Entry 5E4A (X-ray diffraction, 1.33 A resolution); this record covers chains A and B.

Chain A (and B):
Name: Transthyretin
Organism: Homo sapiens
Notes: chain B of this document is another copy of the same molecule, construct and numbering; everything in this record applies to it too
UniProtKB: P02766 (TTHY_HUMAN); residues -10 to 126 here correspond to UniProt positions 10-146 (UniProt number = residue number + 20)
Sequence (137 residues; numbered -10 to 126; the number before each row is that of its first residue; numbers below 1 keep their minus sign (Cys-10 is residue -10)):
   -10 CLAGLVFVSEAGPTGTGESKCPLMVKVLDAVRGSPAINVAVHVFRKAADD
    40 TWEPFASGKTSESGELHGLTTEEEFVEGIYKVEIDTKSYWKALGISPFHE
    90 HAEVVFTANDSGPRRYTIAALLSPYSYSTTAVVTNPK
Disordered / not traced: -10 to 9, 126
Curated features (UniProtKB/Swiss-Prot):
  - binding site (L-thyroxine): Lys15, Glu54, Ser117
  - modified residue: Cys10 (Sulfocysteine), Glu42 (4-carboxyglutamate), Ser52 (Phosphoserine)
  - glycosylation: Asn98 (N-linked (GlcNAc...) asparagine)
Residues lining bound ligands: 5JW ({[(2,7-dichloro-9H-fluoren-9-ylidene)amino]oxy}acetic acid): Lys15, Leu17, Thr106, Ala108, Ala109, Leu110, Ser117, Thr118, Thr119, Ala120, Val121
Reported in the primary citation:
  - binding site for 5JW: Ser117, Thr119

How chain A and chain B interact:
Pairs across the interface - 42 pairs, chain A then chain B:
  Ile68(A) - Glu89(B)
  Lys76(A) - Thr96(B)
  Phe87(A) - Phe95(B)
  Phe87(A) - Tyr105(B)  hydrophobic
  Phe87(A) - Ile107(B)  hydrophobic
  Phe87(A) - Ala120(B)  hydrophobic
  His88(A) - Val93(B)
  His88(A) - Val94(B)
  Glu89(A) - Val94(B)  hydrogen bond (backbone-backbone)
  Glu89(A) - Phe95(B)
  Glu89(A) - Thr96(B)  hydrogen bond
  Glu92(A) - Glu92(B)
  Glu92(A) - Val94(B)
  Glu92(A) - Tyr116(B)  hydrogen bond (backbone-side chain)
  Val93(A) - His88(B)
  Val94(A) - His88(B)
  Val94(A) - Glu89(B)  hydrogen bond (backbone-backbone)
  Val94(A) - Glu92(B)
  Phe95(A) - Phe87(B)  hydrophobic
  Thr96(A) - Glu89(B)  hydrogen bond
  Tyr105(A) - Phe87(B)  hydrophobic
  Ile107(A) - Phe87(B)  hydrophobic
  Tyr114(A) - Thr119(B)
  Tyr114(A) - Ala120(B)  hydrogen bond (backbone-backbone)
  Tyr114(A) - Val122(B)  hydrophobic
  Ser115(A) - Thr118(B)  hydrogen bond (side chain-backbone)
  Ser115(A) - Thr119(B)  hydrogen bond
  Tyr116(A) - Glu92(B)  hydrogen bond (side chain-backbone)
  Tyr116(A) - Tyr116(B)
  Tyr116(A) - Ser117(B)
  Tyr116(A) - Thr118(B)  hydrogen bond (backbone-backbone)
  Ser117(A) - Tyr116(B)
  Ser117(A) - Ser117(B)
  Thr118(A) - His88(B)
  Thr118(A) - Ser115(B)  hydrogen bond (backbone-side chain)
  Thr118(A) - Tyr116(B)  hydrogen bond (backbone-backbone)
  Thr119(A) - Tyr114(B)  hydrogen bond (side chain-backbone)
  Thr119(A) - Ser115(B)  hydrogen bond
  Ala120(A) - Phe87(B)  hydrophobic
  Ala120(A) - Tyr114(B)  hydrogen bond (backbone-backbone)
  Val122(A) - Phe87(B)  hydrophobic
  Val122(A) - Tyr114(B)  hydrophobic
Also at the interface, not in a pair above, chain A (21 interface residues in all): His90
Also at the interface, not in a pair above, chain B (21 interface residues in all): Ile68, Lys76, His90

Summary:
The chain A/chain B interface involves 21 residues from each chain; the contacts include 15 hydrogen bonds.
Polar contacts include Glu89(A)-Thr96(B), Glu92(A)-Tyr116(B) and Ser115(A)-Thr118(B). Bound to chain A:
compound 5JW. From UniProt: 3 L-thyroxine-binding residues on chain A. From the paper: a binding site for 5JW
at Ser117(A) and Thr119(A).
Both chains are Transthyretin (Homo sapiens). Entry 5E4A (Human transthyretin (TTR) complexed with
(2,7-Dichloro-fluoren-9-ylideneaminooxy)-acetic acid) was determined by X-ray diffraction, deposited together
with 5E23 and 5E4O.
